4DQJ - chain A; structure by X-ray diffraction, 1.23 A resolution.

[Chain A]
Molecule: Membrane protein Phi6 P5
From: Pseudomonas phage phi6
UniProt: Q283U5 (Q283U5_BPPH6); residues 48-220 here = UniProt positions 48-220
Amino-acid sequence (173 residues; each row starts with the number of its first residue):
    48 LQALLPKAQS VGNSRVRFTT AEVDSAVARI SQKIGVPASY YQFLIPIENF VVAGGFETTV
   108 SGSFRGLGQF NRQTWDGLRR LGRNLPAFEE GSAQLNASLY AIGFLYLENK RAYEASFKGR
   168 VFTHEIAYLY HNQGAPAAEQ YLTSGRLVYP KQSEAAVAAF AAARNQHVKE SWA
Not modelled in the structure: 48-60, 198-220
Differences from the reference sequence: engineered mutation Phe-207 (Val in Q283U5)
Residues lining bound ligands: 4-(2-aminoethyl)benzenesulfonyl fluoride (AES): Tyr-160, Phe-164, Arg-167, Ile-173, Leu-189, Thr-190, Gly-192, Tyr-196
Reported in the primary citation:
  - catalytic residues: Glu-95
  - binding site for N-acetylglucosamine: Glu-95
  - conformationally variable residues (loop rearrangement, order/disorder transition, side-chain flip): Val-195 to Lys-198, Gln-199 to Ala-220

[Summary]
Bound to chain A: 4-(2-aminoethyl)benzenesulfonyl fluoride. From the paper: the catalytic residue Glu-95; a
binding site for N-acetylglucosamine at Glu-95.
Chain A is Membrane protein Phi6 P5 (Pseudomonas phage phi6); the structure, Structural Investigation of
Bacteriophage Phi6 Lysin (in complex with chitotetraose), was determined by X-ray diffraction (same
publication as 4DQ5 and 4DQ7).
